5S5O - chains C and E of the 6 polymer chains in the assembly; structure by X-ray diffraction, 2.30 A resolution.

# Chain C
Name: Tubulin alpha-1B chain
Source organism: Bos taurus
UniProtKB: P81947 (TBA1B_BOVIN); residue numbers follow UniProt; this construct covers 1-451
Chain sequence (451 residues; numbered 1 to 451; the number before each row is that of its first residue):
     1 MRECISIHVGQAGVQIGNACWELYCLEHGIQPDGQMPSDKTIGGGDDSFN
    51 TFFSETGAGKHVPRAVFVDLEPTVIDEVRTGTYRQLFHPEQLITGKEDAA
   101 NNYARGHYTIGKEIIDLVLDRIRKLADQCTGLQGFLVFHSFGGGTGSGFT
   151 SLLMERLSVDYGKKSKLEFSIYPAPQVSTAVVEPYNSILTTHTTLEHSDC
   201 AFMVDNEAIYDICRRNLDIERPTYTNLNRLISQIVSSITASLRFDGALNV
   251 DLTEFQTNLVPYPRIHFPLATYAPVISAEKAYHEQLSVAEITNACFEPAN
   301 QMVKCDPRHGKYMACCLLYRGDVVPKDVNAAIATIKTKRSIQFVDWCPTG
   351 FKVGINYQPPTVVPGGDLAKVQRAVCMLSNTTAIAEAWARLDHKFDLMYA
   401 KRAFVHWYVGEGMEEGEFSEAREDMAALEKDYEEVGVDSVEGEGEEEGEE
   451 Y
Not modelled in the structure: 441-451
Bound ions: Ca2+ site 1: D39, T41, G44, E55; Ca2+ site 2: E284 (shared with 1 residue of chain B)
Residues lining bound ligands:
  - GTP (guanosine-5'-triphosphate): G10, Q11, A12, Q15, I16, D69, D98, A99, A100, N101, S140, G142, G143, G144, T145, G146, I171, P173, V177, S178, T179, E183, N206, Y224, L227, N228, I231
  - N-(4-sulfamoylphenyl)propanamide (WGY): Q133, S165, D199, T253, Q256, T257

# Chain E
Name: Stathmin-4
Source organism: Rattus norvegicus
UniProtKB: P63043 (STMN4_RAT); residues 5-145 here correspond to UniProt positions 49-189 (UniProt number = residue number + 44)
Chain sequence (143 residues; each row starts with the number of its first residue):
     3 MADMEVIELNKCTSGQSFEVILKPPSFDGVPEFNASLPRRRDPSLEEIQK
    53 KLEAAEERRKYQEAELLKHLAEKREHEREVIQKAIEENNNFIKMAKEKLA
   103 QKMESNKENREAHLAAMLERLQEKDKHAEEVRKNKELKEEASR
Not modelled in the structure: 3-5, 29-43, 144-145
Differences from the reference sequence: initiating methionine (3); expression tag (4)
Swiss-Prot annotation at these positions:
  - modified residue: S46 (Phosphoserine)

# How chain C and chain E interact
Residue-residue contacts (32):
  H107(C) - K104(E)
  H107(C) - M105(E)
  Y108(C) - K104(E)
  Y108(C) - M105(E)  hydrophobic
  Y108(C) - N108(E)
  T109(C) - R112(E)
  K112(C) - M105(E)
  E155(C) - L101(E)
  E155(C) - K104(E)  salt bridge
  R156(C) - L101(E)
  S158(C) - F93(E)
  S158(C) - I94(E)
  V159(C) - I94(E)
  V159(C) - A97(E)  hydrophobic
  V159(C) - K98(E)
  G162(C) - N90(E)
  G162(C) - I94(E)
  K163(C) - N90(E)  hydrogen bond (backbone-side chain)
  T193(C) - K104(E)
  E196(C) - F93(E)
  H197(C) - F93(E)
  V409(C) - H115(E)  hydrogen bond (backbone-side chain)
  G410(C) - R112(E)
  G410(C) - H115(E)
  E411(C) - N108(E)  hydrogen bond (backbone-side chain)
  E411(C) - R112(E)  salt bridge
  G412(C) - N108(E)  hydrogen bond (backbone-side chain)
  G412(C) - N111(E)  hydrogen bond (backbone-side chain)
  G412(C) - R112(E)
  M413(C) - N108(E)
  E414(C) - S107(E)  hydrogen bond
  E414(C) - N111(E)  hydrogen bond
Other interface residues (no listed pair), chain C (21 interface residues in all): L152, E417
Other interface residues (no listed pair), chain E (14 interface residues in all): K100

# Overview
21 residues of chain C and 14 residues of chain E are in contact, with 7 hydrogen bonds and 2 salt bridges.
Among the polar pairs are E155(C)-K104(E), E411(C)-R112(E) and K163(C)-N90(E). Ligands of chain C:
N-(4-sulfamoylphenyl)propanamide and GTP.
Chain C is Tubulin alpha-1B chain (Bos taurus) and chain E is Stathmin-4 (Rattus norvegicus); the structure,
Tubulin-Z27682767-complex, was determined by X-ray diffraction (same publication as 5S4L, 5S4M, 5S4N, 5S4O,
5S4P, 5S4Q and 52 further entries).
